Entry 8XVB (electron microscopy, 3.40 A resolution); this record covers chains E and J of the 10 polymer chains in the assembly.

# Chain E
Molecule: ATP-dependent target DNA activator B
From: Escherichia phage Mu
Notes: EC 3.6.1.-
UniProt: P03763 (TARGB_BPMU); numbering as in UniProt (aligned over 1-312)
Sequence (312 residues; row label = number of the first residue in the row):
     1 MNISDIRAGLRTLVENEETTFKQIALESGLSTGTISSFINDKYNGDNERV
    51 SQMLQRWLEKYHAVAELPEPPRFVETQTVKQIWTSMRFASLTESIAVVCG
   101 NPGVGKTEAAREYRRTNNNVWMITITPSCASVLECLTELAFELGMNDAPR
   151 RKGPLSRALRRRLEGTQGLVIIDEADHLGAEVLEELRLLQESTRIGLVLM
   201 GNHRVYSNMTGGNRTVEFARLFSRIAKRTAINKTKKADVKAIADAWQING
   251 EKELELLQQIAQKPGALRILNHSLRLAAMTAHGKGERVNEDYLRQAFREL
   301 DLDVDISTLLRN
Disordered / not traced: 1-66
Curated features (UniProtKB/Swiss-Prot):
  - DNA-binding region: Phe21 to Asn40 (H-T-H motif), Ser223 to Asn312
  - binding site (ATP): Gly100 to Thr107
  - site: Arg151 (Involved in DNA binding), Lys152 (Involved in DNA binding), Asn202 (Sensor-1), Arg224 (R-finger), Arg268 (Sensor-2)
  - mutagenesis: Arg150 to Lys152 (Complete loss of strand transfer stimulation activity), Lys152 (K152A: Complete loss of strand transfer stimulation activity and self-integration protection), Arg187 (R187A: 20 fold decrease in ATPase activity due to impaired ATP hydrolysis), Asn202 (N202A: 60 fold decrease in ATPase activity due to impaired ATP hydrolysis. No effect on ATP-binding and polymerization), Arg220 (R220A: 12 fold decrease in ATPase activity due to impaired ATP-binding), Arg224 (R224A: 60 fold decrease in ATPase activity due to impaired ATP-binding. No polymerization), Lys233 to Lys236 (Complete loss of MuA regulation of ATPase activity. Complete loss of strand transfer stimulation activity), Arg268 (R268A: Almost complete loss of ATPase activity due to impaired ATP-binding. No polymerization)
Small-molecule neighbours: ATP (adenosine-5'-triphosphate): Arg72, Phe73, Val74, Thr76, Val79, Pro102, Gly103, Val104, Gly105, Lys106, Thr107, Glu108, Asp173, Glu174, Leu267, Arg268, Asn271
Reported in the primary citation:
  - binding site for ATP: Val74, Thr107, Arg224, Arg268, Asn271
  - mutagenesis - T107A, R224A, R268A: decreased catalytic activity on ATP
  - binding site for the 24-nt DNA strand: Arg150, Arg151
  - mutagenesis - R150A/R151A, R150A/R151A/K152A: decreased binding to the 24-nt DNA strand
  - self-association interface (contacts with another copy of this molecule): His177

# Chain J
Molecule: 24-nt DNA strand
Sequence (24 nucleotides; each row starts with the number of its first residue):
     1 TTTTTTTTTTTTTTTTTTTTTTTT

# How chain E and chain J interact
Pairs across the interface - 5 pairs, chain E then chain J:
  Leu133(E) - DT7(J)  phosphate contact
  Arg151(E) - DT4(J)  hydrogen bond to the base
  Arg151(E) - DT5(J)  sugar contact
  Lys152(E) - DT6(J)  salt bridge to the phosphate
  Lys152(E) - DT7(J)  phosphate contact
Interface residues without a listed pair, chain E (5 interface residues in all): Ser131, Glu134

# Summary
5 residues of chain E and 4 residues of chain J are in contact; the contacts include 1 hydrogen bond and 1
salt bridge. Polar pairs include Arg151(E)-DT4(J) and Lys152(E)-DT6(J). From the paper: a binding site for ATP
at Val74(E), Thr107(E) and Arg224(E) among others; T107A, R224A and R268A of chain E reduce catalytic activity
on ATP; 5 substitutions were tested in all.
Chain E is ATP-dependent target DNA activator B (Escherichia phage Mu) and chain J is a 24-nt DNA strand; the
structure, Cryo-EM structure of ATP-DNA-MuB filaments, was determined by electron microscopy, deposited
together with 8XVC and 8XVD.
